PDB entry 4LF6 | X-ray diffraction, 3.31 A resolution | chains A and E of the 21 polymer chains in the assembly

Chain A:
Molecule: 16S rRNA
Organism: Thermus thermophilus
Sequence (1522 nucleotides; row label = number of the first residue in the row; note: 43 numbers in that range are skipped by the numbering (no residue carries them; nothing is unmodelled there); a row labelled like 190A-190L holds insertion residues (190A, then the next letters in order); numbering starts at 0):
     0 UUUGUUGGAGAGUUUGAUCCUGGCUCAGGGUGAACGCUGGCGGCGUGCCU
    50 AAGACAUGCAAGUCGUGCGGG
    73 CCGCGGGGUUUU
    88 ACUCCG
    95 UGGUC
   101 AGCGGCGGACGGGUGAGUAACGCGUGGGU
  129A G
   130 ACCUACCCGGAAGAGGGGGACAACCCGGGGAAACUCGGGCUAAUCCCCCA
   180 UGUGGACCCGC
190A-190L CCCUUGGGGUGU
   191 GUCCAAAGGGCUUU
   216 GCCCGCUUCCGGAUGGGCCCGCGUCCCAUCAGCUAGUUGGUGGGGUAAUG
   266 GCCCACCAAGGCGACGACGGGUAGCCGGUCUGAGAGGAUGGCCGGCCACA
   316 GGGGCACUGAGACACGGGCCCCACUCCUACGGGAGGCAGCAGUUAGGAAU
   366 CUUCCGCAAUGGGCGCAAGCCUGACGGAGCGACGCCGCUUGGAGGAAGAA
   416 GCCCUUCGGGGUGUAAACUCCUGAA
   442 CCCGGGACGAAACCCCCGACGA
   474 GGGGACUGACGGUACCGGG
   494 GUAAUAGCGCCGGCCAACUCCGUGCCAGCAGCCGCGGUAAUACGGAGGGC
   544 GCGAGCGUUACCCGGAUUCACUGGGCGUAAAGGGCGUGUAGGCGGCCUGG
   594 GGCGUCCCAUGUGAAAGACCACGGCUCAACCGUGGGGGAGCGUGGGAUAC
   644 GCUCAGGCUAGACGGUGGGAGAGGGUGGUGGAAUUCCCGGAGUAGCGGUG
   694 AAAUGCGCAGAUACCGGGAGGAACGCCGAUGGCGAAGGCAGCCACCUGGU
   744 CCACCCGUGACGCUGAGGCGCGAAAGCGUGGGGAGCAAACCGGAUUAGAU
   794 ACCCGGGUAGUCCACGCCCUAAACGAUGCGCGCUAGGUCUCUGGGUCU
   848 CCUGGGGGCCGAAGCUAACGCGUUAAGCGCGCCGCCUGGGGAGUACGGCC
   898 GCAAGGCUGAAACUCAAAGGAAUUGACGGGGGCCCGCACAAGCGGUGGAG
   948 CAUGUGGUUUAAUUCGAAGXAACGCGAAGAACCUUACCAGGCCUUGACAU
   998 GCUAGG
 1003A G
  1004 AACCCGGGUGAAAGCCUGGGGUGCCCC
1030A-1030D GCGA
  1031 GGGGAGCCCUAGCACAGGUGCUGCAUGGCCGUCGUCAGCUCGUGCCGUGA
  1081 GGUGUUGGGUUAAGUCCCGCAACGAGCGCAACCCCCGCCGUUAGUUGCCA
  1131 GCGGUUCGGCCGGGCACUCUAACGGGACUGCCCGCGAAA
  1171 GCGGGAGGAAGGAGGGGACGACGUCUGGUCAGCAUGGCCCUUACGGCCUG
  1221 GGCGACACACGUGCUACAAUGCCCACUACAAAGCGAUGCCACCCGGCAAC
  1271 GGGGAGCUAAUCGCAAAAAGGUGGGCCCAGUUCGGAUUGGGGUCUGCAAC
  1321 CCGACCCCAUGAAGCCGGAAUCGCUAGUAAUCGCGGAUCAG
 1361A C
  1362 CAUGCCGCGGUGAAUACGUUCCCGGGCCUUGUACACACXGCCXGUXACGC
  1412 CAUGGGAGCGGGCUCUACCCGAAGUCGCCGGG
  1446 AGCCUACGGG
  1459 CAGGCGCCGAGGGUAGGGCCCGUGACUGGGGCGAAGUCGUAACAAGGUAG
  1509 CUGUACCGGAAGGUGCGGCUGGAU
 1532A C
  1533 CA
  1536 CUCCUUUCU
Disordered / not traced: 0-4, 1532A, 1536-1541
Differences from the reference sequence: conflict C1533 (A2157 in M26923.1), A1534 (C2158 in M26923.1)
Modified residues: PSU (pseudouridine-5'-monophosphate) at position 516, 7MG (7N-methyl-8-hydroguanosine-5'-monophosphate) at position 527, M2G (N2-dimethylguanosine-5'-monophosphate) at position 966, 5MC (5-methylcytidine-5'-monophosphate) at position 967, 2MG (2N-methylguanosine-5'-monophosphate) at position 1207, 5MC (5-methylcytidine-5'-monophosphate) at position 1400, 4OC (4n,o2'-methylcytidine-5'-monophosphate) at position 1402, 5MC (5-methylcytidine-5'-monophosphate) at position 1404, 5MC (5-methylcytidine-5'-monophosphate) at position 1407, UR3 (3-methyluridine-5'-monophoshate) at position 1498, PSU (pseudouridine-5'-monophosphate) at position 1540, PSU (pseudouridine-5'-monophosphate) at position 1541
Bound ions: Mg2+ site 1: U12, G22; Mg2+ site 2: U12, C526; K+ site 1 near U14 (its only coordinating residue here); Mg2+ site 3 near G21 (its only coordinating residue here); Mg2+ site 4 near C48 (its only coordinating residue here); Mg2+ site 5 near A53 (its only coordinating residue here); Mg2+ site 6 near G105 (its only coordinating residue here); Mg2+ site 7 near G107 (its only coordinating residue here); Mg2+ site 8: A109, G331; Mg2+ site 9: G115, A116, G117, G289; Mg2+ site 10: A116, G117, G289; Mg2+ site 11: C121, G124, U125, G236; 12 more K+ sites not listed; 64 more Mg2+ sites not listed
Small-molecule neighbours:
  - neomycin (NMY), molecule 1: U45, G112, G113, C307, C308, G309, C355, A356, A389, C390, G391, G392, A393
  - neomycin (NMY), molecule 2: C58, A59, G371, C372, C386, U387, G388
  - neomycin (NMY), molecule 3: A119, A120, C121, G122, C123, G236, C237, G238, U239, C240, C241, C242, C280, G281, A282, G284, G285
  - neomycin (NMY), molecule 4: G567, G568, C569, G570, G575, G821, G874, C875, G876, C877, C880
  - neomycin (NMY), molecule 5: G610, A611, C612, C613, A614, C615, G616, A622, C623, C624, G625, U626, G627
  - neomycin (NMY), molecule 6: G1405, U1406, 5MC_1407, A1408, C1409, G1489, C1490, G1491, A1492, A1493, G1494, U1495, C1496

Chain E:
Protein: ribosomal protein S5
Organism: Thermus thermophilus
Reference sequence: Q5SHQ5 (RS5_THET8); residue numbers follow UniProt; this construct covers 1-162
Sequence (162 residues; each row starts with the number of its first residue):
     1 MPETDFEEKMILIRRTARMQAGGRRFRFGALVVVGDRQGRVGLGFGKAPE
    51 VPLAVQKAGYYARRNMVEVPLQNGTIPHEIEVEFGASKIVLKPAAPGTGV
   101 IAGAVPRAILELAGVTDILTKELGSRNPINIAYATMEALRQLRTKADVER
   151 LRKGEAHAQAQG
Disordered / not traced: 1-4, 156-162

Chain A / chain E interface:
Contacting residue pairs (76; chain A residue first):
  U5(A) with Ala95(E), base contact
  G6(A) with Ala94(E), base contact; Ala95(E), hydrogen bond to the base; Thr98(E), hydrogen bond to the base; Leu119(E), base contact
  G7(A) with Lys92(E), hydrogen bond to the base; Leu119(E), base contact; Thr120(E), hydrogen bond to the sugar; Lys121(E), base contact
  A8(A) with Ile101(E), phosphate contact; Ala102(E), hydrogen bond to the sugar; Gly103(E), hydrogen bond to the sugar; Arg107(E), hydrogen bond to the base; Thr120(E), sugar contact
  G9(A) with Lys121(E), salt bridge to the phosphate; Glu122(E), hydrogen bond to the phosphate; Arg126(E), base contact
  A10(A) with Arg126(E), salt bridge to the phosphate
  G15(A) with Ala17(E), hydrogen bond to the base; Arg18(E), base contact; Arg24(E), hydrogen bond to the sugar
  A16(A) with Thr16(E), sugar contact; Ala17(E), hydrogen bond to the sugar
  U17(A) with Arg14(E), phosphate contact
  C18(A) with Arg14(E), salt bridge to the phosphate; Asn127(E), hydrogen bond to the phosphate
  C19(A) with Ala86(E), phosphate contact; Ser125(E), hydrogen bond to the phosphate; Asn127(E), phosphate contact; Asn130(E), phosphate contact
  U20(A) with Ala86(E), phosphate contact
  G558(A) with Lys121(E), phosphate contact
  A559(A) with Lys121(E), salt bridge to the phosphate; Arg126(E), salt bridge to the phosphate
  U560(A) with Leu123(E), sugar contact
  A864(A) with Gly85(E), phosphate contact
  U921(A) with Arg18(E), sugar contact; Met19(E), hydrogen bond to the sugar
  G922(A) with Met19(E), sugar contact; Gln20(E), sugar contact; Ala21(E), phosphate contact
  A923(A) with Ala21(E), phosphate contact
  C1069(A) with Gln20(E), hydrogen bond to the phosphate
  U1070(A) with Arg18(E), salt bridge to the phosphate; Gln20(E), phosphate contact; Arg25(E), salt bridge to the phosphate
  C1071(A) with Arg18(E), salt bridge to the phosphate
  G1072(A) with Pro49(E), phosphate contact; Lys57(E), salt bridge to the phosphate
  U1073(A) with Lys57(E), salt bridge to the phosphate
  G1074(A) with Tyr60(E), phosphate contact; Tyr61(E), hydrogen bond to the phosphate
  G1077(A) with Lys47(E), hydrogen bond to the base
  U1078(A) with Phe84(E), sugar contact; Asn130(E), hydrogen bond to the sugar; Tyr133(E), sugar contact
  G1079(A) with Arg14(E), hydrogen bond to the phosphate; Tyr133(E), phosphate contact
  A1080(A) with Arg14(E), salt bridge to the phosphate; Thr16(E), hydrogen bond to the phosphate; Ala17(E), sugar contact; Phe45(E), phosphate contact; Lys47(E), salt bridge to the phosphate
  G1081(A) with Thr16(E), hydrogen bond to the phosphate; Ala17(E), phosphate contact; Arg27(E), salt bridge to the phosphate
  C1192(A) with Arg25(E), hydrogen bond to the base
  G1193(A) with Gly22(E), sugar contact; Arg25(E), sugar contact
  U1194(A) with Gly22(E), sugar contact
  A1396(A) with Met19(E), base contact
  C1397(A) with Arg24(E), salt bridge to the phosphate
  A1398(A) with Met19(E), base contact; Gln20(E), base contact; Gly22(E), base contact; Gly23(E), base contact
Also at the interface, not in a pair above, chain A (38 interface residues in all): U863, G1082
Also at the interface, not in a pair above, chain E (44 interface residues in all): Arg15, Glu83, Ser87, Pro93, Ile129

In short:
38 residues of chain A face 44 of chain E across their interface; the contacts include 22 hydrogen bonds and
14 salt bridges. Polar pairs include G6(A)-Ala95(E), G6(A)-Thr98(E) and G7(A)-Lys92(E). Ligands of chain A: 6
copies of neomycin. U12(A) and G22(A) coordinate Mg2+ site 1.
Here chain A is 16S rRNA and chain E is ribosomal protein S5, both from Thermus thermophilus. Entry 4LF6
(Crystal Structure of 30S ribosomal subunit from Thermus thermophilus) was determined by X-ray diffraction.
